Entry 3EAS (X-ray diffraction, 2.80 A resolution); this record covers chains A and B.

Chain A (and B):
Name: Hera
Source organism: Thermus thermophilus
Notes: fragment: internal fragment to 426); chain B of this document is another copy of the same molecule, construct and numbering; everything in this record applies to it too
UniProtKB: Q72GF3 (Q72GF3_THET2); residues 208-419 here correspond to UniProt positions 215-426 (UniProt number = residue number + 7)
Amino-acid sequence (212 residues; each row starts with the number of its first residue):
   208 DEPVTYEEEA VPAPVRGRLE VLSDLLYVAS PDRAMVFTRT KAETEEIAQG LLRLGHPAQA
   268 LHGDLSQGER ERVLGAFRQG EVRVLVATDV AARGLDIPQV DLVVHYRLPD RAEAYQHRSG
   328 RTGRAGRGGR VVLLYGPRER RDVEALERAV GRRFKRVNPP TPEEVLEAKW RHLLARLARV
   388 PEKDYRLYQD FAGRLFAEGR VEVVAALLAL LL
Unresolved in the structure: 208-212, 333 (chain B: 208-210)

Chain A / chain B interface:
Contacting residue pairs (62; chain A residue first):
  L373(A) - F398(B)  hydrophobic
  E374(A) - F398(B)
  E374(A) - R401(B)  salt bridge
  W377(A) - F398(B)  hydrophobic
  W377(A) - R401(B)
  L384(A) - V410(B)  hydrophobic
  L384(A) - A413(B)
  L384(A) - L414(B)
  V387(A) - A416(B)  hydrophobic
  Y392(A) - E409(B)
  Y392(A) - A412(B)
  Y392(A) - A413(B)
  Y395(A) - L373(B)  hydrophobic
  Y395(A) - A412(B)
  Y395(A) - L415(B)
  Y395(A) - A416(B)  hydrophobic
  Q396(A) - V408(B)
  Q396(A) - E409(B)
  Q396(A) - A412(B)
  F398(A) - L373(B)
  F398(A) - E374(B)
  F398(A) - W377(B)  hydrophobic
  F398(A) - L415(B)  hydrophobic
  A399(A) - V408(B)  hydrophobic
  A399(A) - A412(B)
  A399(A) - L415(B)
  G400(A) - V408(B)
  R401(A) - E374(B)  salt bridge
  R401(A) - W377(B)
  L402(A) - F403(B)
  F403(A) - L402(B)
  F403(A) - F403(B)  hydrophobic
  F403(A) - R407(B)
  F403(A) - V408(B)
  F403(A) - V411(B)  hydrophobic
  G406(A) - F403(B)
  R407(A) - F403(B)
  V408(A) - Q396(B)
  V408(A) - A399(B)  hydrophobic
  V408(A) - F403(B)  hydrophobic
  V410(A) - L384(B)  hydrophobic
  V411(A) - A399(B)  hydrophobic
  V411(A) - F403(B)  hydrophobic
  A412(A) - Y392(B)
  A412(A) - Q396(B)
  A412(A) - A399(B)
  A413(A) - L384(B)
  A413(A) - Y392(B)
  L414(A) - L384(B)  hydrophobic
  L414(A) - L414(B)  hydrophobic
  L414(A) - L415(B)  hydrophobic
  L414(A) - L418(B)  hydrophobic
  L415(A) - Y395(B)
  L415(A) - F398(B)  hydrophobic
  L415(A) - A399(B)
  L415(A) - L414(B)  hydrophobic
  A416(A) - D391(B)
  L417(A) - L384(B)  hydrophobic
  L417(A) - V387(B)  hydrophobic
  L418(A) - L414(B)  hydrophobic
  L418(A) - L418(B)  hydrophobic
  L419(A) - Y395(B)  hydrophobic
Also at the interface, not in a pair above, chain A (29 interface residues in all): L394, E409
Also at the interface, not in a pair above, chain B (32 interface residues in all): L380, R383, L394, G400, G406, L417, L419

Summary:
29 residues of chain A and 32 residues of chain B are in contact, with 2 salt bridges. Its one salt-bridged
contact is E374(A)-R401(B).
Chain A and chain B are both Hera (Thermus thermophilus); the structure, Novel dimerization motif in the DEAD
box RNA helicase Hera: form 1, complete dimer, asymmetric, was determined by X-ray diffraction (same
publication as 3EAQ and 3EAR).
